1NOP - chains A and C of the 3 polymer chains in the assembly; structure by X-ray diffraction, 2.30 A resolution.

# Chain A
Molecule: tyrosyl-DNA phosphodiesterase 1
From: Homo sapiens
Sequence (485 residues; row label = number of the first residue in the row):
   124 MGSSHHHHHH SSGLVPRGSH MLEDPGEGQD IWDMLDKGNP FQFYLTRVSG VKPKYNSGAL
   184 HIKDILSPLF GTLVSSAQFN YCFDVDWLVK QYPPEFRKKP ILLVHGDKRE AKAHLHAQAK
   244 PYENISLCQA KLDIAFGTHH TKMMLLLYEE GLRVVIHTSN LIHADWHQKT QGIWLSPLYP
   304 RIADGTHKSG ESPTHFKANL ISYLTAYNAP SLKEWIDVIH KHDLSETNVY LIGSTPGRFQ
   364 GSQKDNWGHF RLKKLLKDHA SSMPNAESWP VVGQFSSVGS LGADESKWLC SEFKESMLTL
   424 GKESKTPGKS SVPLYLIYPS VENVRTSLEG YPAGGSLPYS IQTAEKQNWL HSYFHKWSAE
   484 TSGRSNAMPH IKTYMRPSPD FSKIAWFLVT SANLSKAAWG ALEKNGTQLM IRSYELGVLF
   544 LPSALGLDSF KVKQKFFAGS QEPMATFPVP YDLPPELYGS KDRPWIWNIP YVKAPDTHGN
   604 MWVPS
Disordered / not traced: 124-161, 387-390, 425-434, 560-567
Construct notes: cloning artifact (124-148); engineered mutation Asn322 (Asp in 20127586), Thr328 (Met in 20127586), Leu548 (Phe in 20127586)
Bound ions: vanadate ion: His263 (shared with Tyr723(C) of chain C; 1 residue of chain D)
What the authors report for this chain:
  - catalytic residues: His263, Lys265, Asn283, Lys495, Asn516
  - binding site for vanadate ion: Lys265, Asn283, Lys495, Asn516
  - binding site for the 6-nt DNA strand: Tyr204, Phe259, Ser400, Ser403, Ser518
  - catalytic residues: His493 (proposed by the authors, not directly observed)
  - contacts within the chain: Thr281-Gln294, Asp288-Gln294, Gln294-His493, His263-Glu538

# Chain C
Molecule: topoisomerase I-derived peptide
Sequence (8 residues; row label = number of the first residue in the row):
   720 KLNYLDPR
Disordered / not traced: 725-727
Bound ions: vanadate ion: Tyr723 (shared with His263(A) of chain A; 1 residue of chain D)
What the authors report for this chain:
  - binding site for vanadate ion: Tyr723

# How chain A and chain C interact
Contacting residue pairs - 18 pairs, chain A then chain C:
  Tyr204(A) - Lys720(C)  hydrogen bond
  Tyr204(A) - Tyr723(C)  hydrophobic
  Cys205(A) - Lys720(C)
  Cys205(A) - Leu721(C)
  Cys205(A) - Asn722(C)
  Phe206(A) - Lys720(C)  hydrogen bond (backbone-backbone)
  Phe206(A) - Leu721(C)
  Asp207(A) - Leu721(C)
  Asp230(A) - Lys720(C)  hydrogen bond (side chain-backbone)
  Gln241(A) - Leu721(C)
  Asn283(A) - Tyr723(C)
  Ile285(A) - Leu721(C)
  Gly458(A) - Tyr723(C)
  Ser459(A) - Tyr723(C)
  Pro461(A) - Tyr723(C)  hydrophobic
  His493(A) - Tyr723(C)  hydrogen bond
  Trp590(A) - Tyr723(C)
  Trp590(A) - Leu724(C)  hydrophobic
Also at the interface, not in a pair above, chain A (14 interface residues in all): His263
Interface features reported in the paper:
  - specific contacts: Tyr204(A)-Lys720(C), Phe206(A)-Lys720(C) (backbone contact), Asp230(A)-Lys720(C)

# Overview
The interface between chain A and chain C involves 14 residues on one side and 5 on the other; the contacts
include 4 hydrogen bonds. Polar pairs include Tyr204(A)-Lys720(C), Asp230(A)-Lys720(C) and
His493(A)-Tyr723(C). The authors report contacts between Tyr204(A) and Lys720(C) and Asp230(A) and Lys720(C);
a backbone contact between Phe206(A) and Lys720(C). The paper reports catalytic residues His263(A), Lys265(A)
and Asn283(A) among others; a binding site for vanadate ion at Lys265(A), Asn283(A) and Tyr723(C) among
others.
Chain A is tyrosyl-DNA phosphodiesterase 1 (Homo sapiens) and chain C is topoisomerase I-derived peptide; the
structure, Crystal structure of human tyrosyl-DNA phosphodiesterase (Tdp1) in complex with vanadate, DNA and a
human topoisomerase ..., was determined by X-ray diffraction.
